Entry 1FKQ (X-ray diffraction, 1.80 A resolution); this record covers chain A.

# Chain A
Molecule: Alpha-lactalbumin
From: Capra hircus
Notes: EC 2.4.1.22; fragment: b-helix
Reference sequence: P00712 (LALBA_CAPHI); residues 1-123 here correspond to UniProt positions 20-142 (UniProt number = residue number + 19)
Amino-acid sequence (124 residues; row label = number of the first residue in the row; numbering starts at 0):
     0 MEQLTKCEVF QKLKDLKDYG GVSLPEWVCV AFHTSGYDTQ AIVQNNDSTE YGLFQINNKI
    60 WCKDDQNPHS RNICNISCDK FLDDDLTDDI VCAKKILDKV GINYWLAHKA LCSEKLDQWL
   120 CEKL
Disulfides: Cys-6/Cys-120, Cys-28/Cys-111, Cys-61/Cys-77, Cys-73/Cys-91
Construct notes: cloning artifact (0); engineered mutation Val-29 (Thr48 in P00712)
Ion coordination: Ca2+: Lys-79, Asp-82, Asp-84, Asp-87, Asp-88
Curated features (UniProtKB/Swiss-Prot):
  - binding site (Ca(2+)): Lys-79, Asp-82, Asp-84, Asp-87, Asp-88
  - glycosylation (N-linked (GlcNAc...) asparagine): Asn-45, Asn-74

# Overview
Lys-79, Asp-82, Asp-84, Asp-87 and Asp-88 form the Ca2+ site. From UniProt: 5 Ca2+-binding residues.
Chain A is Alpha-lactalbumin (Capra hircus); the structure, Recombinant goat alpha-lactalbumin T29V, was
determined by X-ray diffraction, deposited together with 1FKV.
